9GD7 - chains L and S of the 10 polymer chains in the assembly; structure by electron microscopy, 4.25 A resolution (low resolution: residue-level contacts below are approximate; hydrogen-bond / salt-bridge calls are withheld).

# Chain L
Molecule: X-ray repair cross-complementing protein 5
Source organism: Homo sapiens
Notes: EC 3.6.4.-
UniProtKB: P13010 (XRCC5_HUMAN); residues 1-732 here = UniProt positions 1-732
Amino-acid sequence (732 residues; numbered 1 to 732; the number before each row is that of its first residue):
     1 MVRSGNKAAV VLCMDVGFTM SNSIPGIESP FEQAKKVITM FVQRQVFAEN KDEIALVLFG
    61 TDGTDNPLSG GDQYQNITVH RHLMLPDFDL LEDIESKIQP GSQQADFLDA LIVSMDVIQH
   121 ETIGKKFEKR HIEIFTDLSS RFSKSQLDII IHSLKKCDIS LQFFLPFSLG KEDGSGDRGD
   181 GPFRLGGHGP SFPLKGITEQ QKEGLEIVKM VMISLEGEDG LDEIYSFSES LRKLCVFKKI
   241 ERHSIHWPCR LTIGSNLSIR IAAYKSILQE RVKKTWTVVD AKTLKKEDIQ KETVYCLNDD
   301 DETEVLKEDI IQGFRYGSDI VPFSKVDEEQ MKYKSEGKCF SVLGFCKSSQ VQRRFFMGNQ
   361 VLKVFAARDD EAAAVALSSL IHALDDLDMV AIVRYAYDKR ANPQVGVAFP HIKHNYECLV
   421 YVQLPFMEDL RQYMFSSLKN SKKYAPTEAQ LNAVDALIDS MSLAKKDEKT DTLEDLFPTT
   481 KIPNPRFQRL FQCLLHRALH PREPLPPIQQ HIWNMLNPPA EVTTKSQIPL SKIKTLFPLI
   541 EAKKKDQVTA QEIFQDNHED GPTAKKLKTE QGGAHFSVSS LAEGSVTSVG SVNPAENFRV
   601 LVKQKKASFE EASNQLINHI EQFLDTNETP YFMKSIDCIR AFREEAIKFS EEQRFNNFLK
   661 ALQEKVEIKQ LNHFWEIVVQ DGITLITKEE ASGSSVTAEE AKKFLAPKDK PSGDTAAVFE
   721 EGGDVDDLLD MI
Not modelled in the structure: 1-5, 171-180, 545-592, 705-732
UniProt features mapped onto this chain:
  - region: Leu138 to Leu165 (Leucine-zipper)
  - motif: Glu720 to Leu728 (EEXXXDL motif)
  - modified residue: Lys144 (N6-acetyllysine), Ser255 (Phosphoserine), Ser258 (Phosphoserine), Lys265 (N6-acetyllysine), Ser318 (Phosphoserine), Lys332 (N6-acetyllysine), Thr535 (Phosphothreonine), Ser577 (Phosphoserine), Ser579 (Phosphoserine), Ser580 (Phosphoserine), Lys660 (N6-acetyllysine), Lys665 (N6-acetyllysine), Thr715 (Phosphothreonine)
  - cross-link (Glycyl lysine isopeptide (Lys-Gly)): Lys195 (interchain with G-Cter in SUMO2), Lys532 (interchain with G-Cter in SUMO2), Lys534 (interchain with G-Cter in SUMO2), Lys566 (interchain with G-Cter in SUMO2), Lys568 (interchain with G-Cter in SUMO2), Lys669 (interchain with G-Cter in SUMO2), Lys688 (interchain with G-Cter in SUMO2)
  - mutagenesis: Glu720 to Glu721 (Abolishes interaction with PRKDC and its recruitment to sites of DNA damage), Asp726 to Asp727 (Abolishes interaction with PRKDC and its recruitment to sites of DNA damage)

# Chain S
Molecule: DNA-dependent protein kinase catalytic subunit
Source organism: Homo sapiens
Notes: EC 2.7.11.1
UniProtKB: P78527 (PRKDC_HUMAN); residue numbers follow UniProt; this construct covers 1-4128
Amino-acid sequence (4128 residues; numbered 1 to 4128; the number before each row is that of its first residue):
     1 MAGSGAGVRC SLLRLQETLS AADRCGAALA GHQLIRGLGQ ECVLSSSPAV LALQTSLVFS
    61 RDFGLLVFVR KSLNSIEFRE CREEILKFLC IFLEKMGQKI APYSVEIKNT CTSVYTKDRA
   121 AKCKIPALDL LIKLLQTFRS SRLMDEFKIG ELFSKFYGEL ALKKKIPDTV LEKVYELLGL
   181 LGEVHPSEMI NNAENLFRAF LGELKTQMTS AVREPKLPVL AGCLKGLSSL LCNFTKSMEE
   241 DPQTSREIFN FVLKAIRPQI DLKRYAVPSA GLRLFALHAS QFSTCLLDNY VSLFEVLLKW
   301 CAHTNVELKK AALSALESFL KQVSNMVAKN AEMHKNKLQY FMEQFYGIIR NVDSNNKELS
   361 IAIRGYGLFA GPCKVINAKD VDFMYVELIQ RCKQMFLTQT DTGDDRVYQM PSFLQSVASV
   421 LLYLDTVPEV YTPVLEHLVV MQIDSFPQYS PKMQLVCCRA IVKVFLALAA KGPVLRNCIS
   481 TVVHQGLIRI CSKPVVLPKG PESESEDHRA SGEVRTGKWK VPTYKDYVDL FRHLLSSDQM
   541 MDSILADEAF FSVNSSSESL NHLLYDEFVK SVLKIVEKLD LTLEIQTVGE QENGDEAPGV
   601 WMIPTSDPAA NLHPAKPKDF SAFINLVEFC REILPEKQAE FFEPWVYSFS YELILQSTRL
   661 PLISGFYKLL SITVRNAKKI KYFEGVSPKS LKHSPEDPEK YSCFALFVKF GKEVAVKMKQ
   721 YKDELLASCL TFLLSLPHNI IELDVRAYVP ALQMAFKLGL SYTPLAEVGL NALEEWSIYI
   781 DRHVMQPYYK DILPCLDGYL KTSALSDETK NNWEVSALSR AAQKGFNKVV LKHLKKTKNL
   841 SSNEAISLEE IRIRVVQMLG SLGGQINKNL LTVTSSDEMM KSYVAWDREK RLSFAVPFRE
   901 MKPVIFLDVF LPRVTELALT ASDRQTKVAA CELLHSMVMF MLGKATQMPE GGQGAPPMYQ
   961 LYKRTFPVLL RLACDVDQVT RQLYEPLVMQ LIHWFTNNKK FESQDTVALL EAILDGIVDP
  1021 VDSTLRDFCG RCIREFLKWS IKQITPQQQE KSPVNTKSLF KRLYSLALHP NAFKRLGASL
  1081 AFNNIYREFR EEESLVEQFV FEALVIYMES LALAHADEKS LGTIQQCCDA IDHLCRIIEK
  1141 KHVSLNKAKK RRLPRGFPPS ASLCLLDLVK WLLAHCGRPQ TECRHKSIEL FYKFVPLLPG
  1201 NRSPNLWLKD VLKEEGVSFL INTFEGGGCG QPSGILAQPT LLYLRGPFSL QATLCWLDLL
  1261 LAALECYNTF IGERTVGALQ VLGTEAQSSL LKAVAFFLES IAMHDIIAAE KCFGTGAAGN
  1321 RTSPQEGERY NYSKCTVVVR IMEFTTTLLN TSPEGWKLLK KDLCNTHLMR VLVQTLCEPA
  1381 SIGFNIGDVQ VMAHLPDVCV NLMKALKMSP YKDILETHLR EKITAQSIEE LCAVNLYGPD
  1441 AQVDRSRLAA VVSACKQLHR AGLLHNILPS QSTDLHHSVG TELLSLVYKG IAPGDERQCL
  1501 PSLDLSCKQL ASGLLELAFA FGGLCERLVS LLLNPAVLST ASLGSSQGSV IHFSHGEYFY
  1561 SLFSETINTE LLKNLDLAVL ELMQSSVDNT KMVSAVLNGM LDQSFRERAN QKHQGLKLAT
  1621 TILQHWKKCD SWWAKDSPLE TKMAVLALLA KILQIDSSVS FNTSHGSFPE VFTTYISLLA
  1681 DTKLDLHLKG QAVTLLPFFT SLTGGSLEEL RRVLEQLIVA HFPMQSREFP PGTPRFNNYV
  1741 DCMKKFLDAL ELSQSPMLLE LMTEVLCREQ QHVMEELFQS SFRRIARRGS CVTQVGLLES
  1801 VYEMFRKDDP RLSFTRQSFV DRSLLTLLWH CSLDALREFF STIVVDAIDV LKSRFTKLNE
  1861 STFDTQITKK MGYYKILDVM YSRLPKDDVH AKESKINQVF HGSCITEGNE LTKTLIKLCY
  1921 DAFTENMAGE NQLLERRRLY HCAAYNCAIS VICCVFNELK FYQGFLFSEK PEKNLLIFEN
  1981 LIDLKRRYNF PVEVEVPMER KKKYIEIRKE AREAANGDSD GPSYMSSLSY LADSTLSEEM
  2041 SQFDFSTGVQ SYSYSSQDPR PATGRFRRRE QRDPTVHDDV LELEMDELNR HECMAPLTAL
  2101 VKHMHRSLGP PQGEEDSVPR DLPSWMKFLH GKLGNPIVPL NIRLFLAKLV INTEEVFRPY
  2161 AKHWLSPLLQ LAASENNGGE GIHYMVVEIV ATILSWTGLA TPTGVPKDEV LANRLLNFLM
  2221 KHVFHPKRAV FRHNLEIIKT LVECWKDCLS IPYRLIFEKF SGKDPNSKDN SVGIQLLGIV
  2281 MANDLPPYDP QCGIQSSEYF QALVNNMSFV RYKEVYAAAA EVLGLILRYV MERKNILEES
  2341 LCELVAKQLK QHQNTMEDKF IVCLNKVTKS FPPLADRFMN AVFFLLPKFH GVLKTLCLEV
  2401 VLCRVEGMTE LYFQLKSKDF VQVMRHRDDE RQKVCLDIIY KMMPKLKPVE LRELLNPVVE
  2461 FVSHPSTTCR EQMYNILMWI HDNYRDPESE TDNDSQEIFK LAKDVLIQGL IDENPGLQLI
  2521 IRNFWSHETR LPSNTLDRLL ALNSLYSPKI EVHFLSLATN FLLEMTSMSP DYPNPMFEHP
  2581 LSECEFQEYT IDSDWRFRST VLTPMFVETQ ASQGTLQTRT QEGSLSARWP VAGQIRATQQ
  2641 QHDFTLTQTA DGRSSFDWLT GSSTDPLVDH TSPSSDSLLF AHKRSERLQR APLKSVGPDF
  2701 GKKRLGLPGD EVDNKVKGAA GRTDLLRLRR RFMRDQEKLS LMYARKGVAE QKREKEIKSE
  2761 LKMKQDAQVV LYRSYRHGDL PDIQIKHSSL ITPLQAVAQR DPIIAKQLFS SLFSGILKEM
  2821 DKFKTLSEKN NITQKLLQDF NRFLNTTFSF FPPFVSCIQD ISCQHAALLS LDPAAVSAGC
  2881 LASLQQPVGI RLLEEALLRL LPAELPAKRV RGKARLPPDV LRWVELAKLY RSIGEYDVLR
  2941 GIFTSEIGTK QITQSALLAE ARSDYSEAAK QYDEALNKQD WVDGEPTEAE KDFWELASLD
  3001 CYNHLAEWKS LEYCSTASID SENPPDLNKI WSEPFYQETY LPYMIRSKLK LLLQGEADQS
  3061 LLTFIDKAMH GELQKAILEL HYSQELSLLY LLQDDVDRAK YYIQNGIQSF MQNYSSIDVL
  3121 LHQSRLTKLQ SVQALTEIQE FISFISKQGN LSSQVPLKRL LNTWTNRYPD AKMDPMNIWD
  3181 DIITNRCFFL SKIEEKLTPL PEDNSMNVDQ DGDPSDRMEV QEQEEDISSL IRSCKFSMKM
  3241 KMIDSARKQN NFSLAMKLLK ELHKESKTRD DWLVSWVQSY CRLSHCRSRS QGCSEQVLTV
  3301 LKTVSLLDEN NVSSYLSKNI LAFRDQNILL GTTYRIIANA LSSEPACLAE IEEDKARRIL
  3361 ELSGSSSEDS EKVIAGLYQR AFQHLSEAVQ AAEEEAQPPS WSCGPAAGVI DAYMTLADFC
  3421 DQQLRKEEEN ASVIDSAELQ AYPALVVEKM LKALKLNSNE ARLKFPRLLQ IIERYPEETL
  3481 SLMTKEISSV PCWQFISWIS HMVALLDKDQ AVAVQHSVEE ITDNYPQAIV YPFIISSESY
  3541 SFKDTSTGHK NKEFVARIKS KLDQGGVIQD FINALDQLSN PELLFKDWSN DVRAELAKTP
  3601 VNKKNIEKMY ERMYAALGDP KAPGLGAFRR KFIQTFGKEF DKHFGKGGSK LLRMKLSDFN
  3661 DITNMLLLKM NKDSKPPGNL KECSPWMSDF KVEFLRNELE IPGQYDGRGK PLPEYHVRIA
  3721 GFDERVTVMA SLRRPKRIII RGHDEREHPF LVKGGEDLRQ DQRVEQLFQV MNGILAQDSA
  3781 CSQRALQLRT YSVVPMTSRL GLIEWLENTV TLKDLLLNTM SQEEKAAYLS DPRAPPCEYK
  3841 DWLTKMSGKH DVGAYMLMYK GANRTETVTS FRKRESKVPA DLLKRAFVRM STSPEAFLAL
  3901 RSHFASSHAL ICISHWILGI GDRHLNNFMV AMETGGVIGI DFGHAFGSAT QFLPVPELMP
  3961 FRLTRQFINL MLPMKETGLM YSIMVHALRA FRSDPGLLTN TMDVFVKEPS FDWKNFEQKM
  4021 LKKGGSWIQE INVAEKNWYP RQKICYAKRK LAGANPAVIT CDELLLGHEK APAFRDYVAV
  4081 ARGSKDHNIR AQEPESGLSE ETQVKCLMDQ ATDPNILGRT WEGWEPWM
Not modelled in the structure: 1-9, 254-258, 350-355, 398-406, 499-518, 548-558, 587-609, 686-696, 804-825, 841-846, 872-878, 1241-1248, 1314-1321, 1493-1501, 1539-1553, 1700-1706, 1807-1814, 1853-1861, 1886-1908, 1927-1933, 1964-2033, 2051-2089, 2109-2119, 2177-2178, 2487-2490, 2604-2720, 2902-2915, 3023-3028, 3198-3225, 3365-3367, 3396-3406, 3430-3440, 3540-3544, 3596-3601, 3648-3656, 3844-3850, 3992-3995, 4015-4037
UniProt features mapped onto this chain:
  - region: Leu1503 to Leu1538 (Interaction with C1D), Glu2737 to Gln2765 (May split the end of the DNA molecule, with the two strands separating around the region), Val3728 to Arg3734 (G-loop), Gly3919 to Asn3927 (Catalytic loop), Gly3939 to Thr3964 (Activation loop)
  - site: Asp2020, Gly2021 (Cleavage)
  - modified residue: Lys117 (N6-acetyllysine), Ser511 (Phosphoserine), Ser687 (Phosphoserine), Lys828 (N6-acetyllysine), Ser841 (Phosphoserine), Ser893 (Phosphoserine), Ser1065 (Phosphoserine), Lys1209 (N6-acetyllysine), Lys1970 (N6-acetyllysine), Ser2056 (Phosphoserine), Lys2259 (N6-acetyllysine), Thr2535 (Phosphothreonine), Thr2609 (Phosphothreonine), Ser2612 (Phosphoserine), Thr2638 (Phosphothreonine), Thr2647 (Phosphothreonine), Ser2789 (Phosphoserine), Ser3205 (Phosphoserine), Lys3241 (N6-acetyllysine), Lys3260 (N6-acetyllysine) and 6 more in UniProt
  - natural variant: Lys263 (K263N: In a lung adenocarcinoma sample), Gly500 (G500S: In a metastatic melanoma sample), Arg1136 (R1136H: In a colorectal adenocarcinoma sample), Arg1447 (R1447M: In a lung squamous cell carcinoma sample), Ala1680 (A1680V: In a metastatic melanoma sample), Ser2810 (S2810N: In a metastatic melanoma sample), Gly2941 (G2941A: In a lung neuroendocrine carcinoma sample), Leu3062 (L3062R: In IMD26), Ala3574 (A3574V: In IMD26)
  - mutagenesis: Leu1510 (L1510P: Loss of interaction with C1D), Glu1516 to Leu1517 (Loss of interaction with C1D), Thr2609 (T2609A: Leads to radiation sensitivity and impaired DSB joining. Gives rise to reduced phosphorylation; when associated with A-2612), Ser2612 (S2612A: Reduced phosphorylation; when associated with A-2609), Thr2638 (T2638A: Alleviates phosphorylation, leaves a fully active enzyme with compromised cellular resistance to ionizing radiation without affecting DNA end joining; when associated with A-2647), Thr2647 (T2647A: Alleviates phosphorylation, leaves a fully active enzyme with compromised cellular resistance to ionizing radiation without affecting DNA end joining; when associated with A-2638)

# Interface between chain L and chain S
Residue-residue contacts (18):
  Asn298(L) with Asp118(S)
  Asp299(L) with Asp118(S)
  Asn593(L) with Val1719(S); Ala1720(S); Pro1723(S)
  Pro594(L) with Pro1723(S); Glu1728(S)
  Asn618(L) with Met1724(S)
  Gln622(L) with Pro1723(S); Met1724(S)
  Asp625(L) with Thr1815(S); Arg1816(S)
  Thr626(L) with Phe1819(S)
  Pro630(L) with Glu1715(S)
  Tyr631(L) with Val1719(S)
  Lys634(L) with Val1719(S); Ala1720(S)
  Asn672(L) with Arg1816(S)
Other interface residues (no listed pair), chain L (13 interface residues in all): Leu624
Other interface residues (no listed pair), chain S (13 interface residues in all): Gln1716, His1721, Phe1722

# Overview
Chain L and chain S each contribute 13 residues to their interface. Curated annotation (UniProt) lists 4
mutagenesis sites on chain L; 7 mutagenesis sites on chain S.
Chain L is X-ray repair cross-complementing protein 5 and chain S is DNA-dependent protein kinase catalytic
subunit, both from Homo sapiens; the structure, DNA-PK Ku80 mediated dimer bound to DNA polymerase Lambda and
DNA ligase 4/XRCC4, was determined by electron microscopy.
